PDB entry 8WCL | electron microscopy, 2.65 A resolution | chains 9 and 5 of the 5 polymer chains in the assembly

# Chain 9
Protein: Fucoxanthin-chlorophyll a/c protein
Source organism: Chaetoceros neogracilis
Chain sequence (195 residues; numbered 1 to 195; the number before each row is that of its first residue):
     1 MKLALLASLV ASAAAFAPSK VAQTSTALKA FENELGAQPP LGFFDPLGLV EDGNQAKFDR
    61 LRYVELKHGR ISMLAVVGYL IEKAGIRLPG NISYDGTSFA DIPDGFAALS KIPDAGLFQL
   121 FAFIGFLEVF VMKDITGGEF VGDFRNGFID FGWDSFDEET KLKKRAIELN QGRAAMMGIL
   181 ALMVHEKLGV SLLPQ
Not modelled in the structure: 1-29, 195
Metal / ion sites: chlorophyll a Mg near E128 (its only coordinating residue here); Chlorophyll c1 Mg near Q171 (its only coordinating residue here)
Small-molecule neighbours:
  - Fucoxanthin (A86; (3S,3'S,5R,5'R,6S,6'R,8'R)-3,5'-dihydroxy-8-oxo-6',7'-didehydro-5,5',6,6',7,8-hexahydro-5,6-epoxy-beta,beta-caroten-3'- yl acetate), molecule 1: Q38, P40, N170, R173, A174, M177
  - Fucoxanthin (A86), molecule 2: F44, P46, L47, H68, I71, S72, A75, Y79, E82, D104, G105, F106, A108, L109, M176, M177, I179, L180, M183
  - Fucoxanthin (A86), molecule 3: L49, R60, L61, L180, M183, V184, K187, L188
  - Fucoxanthin (A86), molecule 4: K67, I71, L74, G90, N91, I92, S93, Y94, F99, L120, I124, L127, E128, M132, F144
  - Fucoxanthin (A86), molecule 5: M73, V76, V77, L80, F151, Q171, A174, A175, G178, A181, L182, L192, L193
  - Fucoxanthin (A86), molecule 6: L80, K83, A84, K164, L193, P194
  - Fucoxanthin (A86), molecule 7: F130, V131, M132, I135, F144, R145, N146, F148, I149, F151, F156, K164
  - chlorophyll a (CLA), molecule 1: F31, E34, G36, A37, L41, G42, F43, F44, D45, L47, L49, V50, F58, L61, R62, V64, E65, H68, R173, M176, M177
  - chlorophyll a (CLA), molecule 2: Q38, P39, P40, K163, A166, I167, N170, Q171, A174
  - chlorophyll a (CLA), molecule 3: Y63, V64, K67, H68, I71, F121, I124, G125, E128
  - chlorophyll a (CLA), molecule 4: R70, M73, L74, M132, F140, G142, D143, F144, R145, D150, F151, G152, W153, S155, F156, K164, R165, I167, E168, Q171
  - chlorophyll a (CLA), molecule 5: I71, L74, A75, V77, G78, I81, E82, I86, R87, L88, F99, I102, P103, A108, L109, I112, L120, F123, L127, M132
  - chlorophyll a (CLA), molecule 6: I92, S93, Y94, P113, A115, G116, Q119, L120, F123
  - chlorophyll a (CLA), molecule 7: L109, L120, F121
  - chlorophyll a (CLA), molecule 8: V129, F130, K133
  - chlorophyll a (CLA), molecule 9: M177, L180, A181, V184, H185, V190, L192
  - Chlorophyll c1 (KC1): V76, V77, K164, I167, Q171, A174
  - Chlorophyll c2 (KC2): R60, L61, V64, H68

# Chain 5
Protein: Chlorophyll a/b-binding protein
Source organism: Chaetoceros neogracilis
Chain sequence (207 residues; numbered 1 to 207; the number before each row is that of its first residue):
     1 MKLAVAALLV ASAAAFAPAP ASKASTSLKV SEIELGVTEP LGVYDPLGWL ESEPEAFERR
    61 RAVERKHGRV AMAAVVGTIV HNNHIVFDGY LSPSNNLKFS DIPTGVDGIR AIPTAGLAQI
   121 LAFFALVELA WMPASKYDGD YGVGYFGTDI KDPEEKARKL NVELNNGRAA MMGIMGNMVA
   181 EVLTGQTMYE QYASGHISPF GDGQGVF
Not modelled in the structure: 1-30, 201-207
Metal / ion sites: Chlorophyll c1 Mg site 1 near E128 (its only coordinating residue here); Chlorophyll c1 Mg site 2 near N166 (its only coordinating residue here)
Small-molecule neighbours:
  - Fucoxanthin (A86; (3S,3'S,5R,5'R,6S,6'R,8'R)-3,5'-dihydroxy-8-oxo-6',7'-didehydro-5,5',6,6',7,8-hexahydro-5,6-epoxy-beta,beta-caroten-3'- yl acetate), molecule 1: T38, E39, P40, L41, N165, R168, A169, M172, L183
  - Fucoxanthin (A86), molecule 2: Y44, P46, L47, V70, A74, T78, H81, T104, G105, V106, G108, I109, M171, M172, I174, M175, M178
  - Fucoxanthin (A86), molecule 3: W49, R60, M175, V179, V182, L183
  - Fucoxanthin (A86), molecule 4: K66, R69, V70, A73, Y90, L91, P93, F99, I120, F124, V127, E128
  - Fucoxanthin (A86), molecule 5: M72, V75, V76, M132, V143, G144, Y145, F146, G147, N166, A169, A170, G173, G176, N177, M188, Y192
  - Fucoxanthin (A86), molecule 6: I79, N82, N83, Y145, F146, M188, Y189, Y192
  - Fucoxanthin (A86), molecule 7: Y189, Y192, A193
  - chlorophyll a (CLA), molecule 1: I33, L35, G36, V37, L41, G42, V43, Y44, D45, L47, W49, L50, F57, R60, R61, V63, E64, H67, R168, M171, M172, M175
  - chlorophyll a (CLA), molecule 2: T38, E39, P40, R158, N161, V162, N165, N166, A169
  - chlorophyll a (CLA), molecule 3: R65, R69, M72, M132, D138, G139, D140, Y141, G142, V143, G144, Y145, T148, D149, I150, K156, K159, L160, V162, E163, N166
  - chlorophyll a (CLA), molecule 4: A73, A74, V76, G77, V80, H81, I85, V86, F87, L91, F99, I102, G108, I109, I112
  - chlorophyll a (CLA), molecule 5: V106, D107, I109, R110, L117, M178, V182
  - chlorophyll a (CLA), molecule 6: F123, L126, V127, A130, W131, M132, Y141
  - chlorophyll a (CLA), molecule 7: A169, M172, G173, G176, V179, A180, L183, T184, Q191, Y192, H196, I197, P199
  - Chlorophyll c1 (KC1), molecule 1: R59, A62, V63, K66, H67, V70, L121, F124, A125, E128, L129, A134, S135, Y137
  - Chlorophyll c1 (KC1), molecule 2: V75, V76, I79, Y145, R158, K159, V162, N166, A169
  - Chlorophyll c2 (KC2), molecule 1: R59, R60, V63, H67, M175
  - Chlorophyll c2 (KC2), molecule 2: L91, S92, P93, S94, N95, I112, P113, A115, G116, Q119, I120, F123

# How chain 9 and chain 5 interact
Pairs across the interface - 10 pairs, chain 9 then chain 5:
  A115(9) - A115(5)  hydrophobic
  F118(9) - A118(5)
  F118(9) - Q119(5)
  Q119(9) - T114(5)
  Q119(9) - A118(5)
  F126(9) - L129(5)  hydrophobic
  F130(9) - A125(5)
  F130(9) - L126(5)  hydrophobic
  F130(9) - L129(5)  hydrophobic
  F130(9) - A130(5)  hydrophobic
Interface residues without a listed pair, chain 9 (7 interface residues in all): A122, V129
Interface residues without a listed pair, chain 5 (9 interface residues in all): A122

# Summary
Chain 9 and chain 5 form an interface of 7 and 9 residues respectively. One chlorophyll a molecule is bound
between chain 9 and chain 5. Ligands of chain 9: 7 copies of Fucoxanthin, 9 copies of chlorophyll a,
Chlorophyll c2 and Chlorophyll c1.
Here chain 9 is Fucoxanthin-chlorophyll a/c protein and chain 5 is Chlorophyll a/b-binding protein, both from
Chaetoceros neogracilis. Entry 8WCL (FCP pentamer in Chaetoceros gracilis) was determined by electron
microscopy together with 8WCK and 8JP3 from the same study.
